4UYG - chain A; structure by X-ray diffraction, 2.50 A resolution.

# Chain A
Molecule: Bromodomain-containing protein 2
Source organism: Homo sapiens
Notes: fragment: c-terminal bromodomain, residues 338-473
Reference sequence: P25440 (BRD2_HUMAN); numbering as in UniProt (aligned over 338-473)
Chain sequence (157 residues; row label = number of the first residue in the row):
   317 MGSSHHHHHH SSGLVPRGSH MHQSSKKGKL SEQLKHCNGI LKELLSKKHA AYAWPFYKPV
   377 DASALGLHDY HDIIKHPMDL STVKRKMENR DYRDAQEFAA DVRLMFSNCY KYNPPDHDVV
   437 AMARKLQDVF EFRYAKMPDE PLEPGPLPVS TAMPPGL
Disordered / not traced: 317-346, 456-473
Construct notes: expression tag (317-337)
Residues lining bound ligands: 73B (4-[(2S,4R)-1-acetyl-4-[(4-chlorophenyl)amino]-2-methyl-1,2,3,4-tetrahydroquinolin-6-yl]benzoic acid): Trp370, Pro371, Phe372, Val376, Leu381, Leu383, Tyr386, Cys425, Tyr428, Asn429, His433, Asp434, Val435, Met438
Curated features (UniProtKB/Swiss-Prot):
  - mutagenesis: Val376 (V376A: Abolished binding to histone H4 acetylated at 'Lys-12' (H4K12ac)), Leu381 (L381A: Reduced binding to histone H4 acetylated at 'Lys-12' (H4K12ac)), Leu383 (L383A: Reduced binding to histone H4 acetylated at 'Lys-12' (H4K12ac)), Asn429 (N429A: Abolished binding to histone H4 acetylated at 'Lys-12' (H4K12ac))

# Summary
Bound to chain A: compound 73B. Curated annotation (UniProt) lists 4 mutagenesis sites.
Chain A is Bromodomain-containing protein 2 (Homo sapiens); the structure, C-Terminal bromodomain of Human
BRD2 with I-BET726 (GSK1324726A), was determined by X-ray diffraction, deposited together with 4UYF and 4UYH.
